4H2Y - chains A and D of the 4 polymer chains in the assembly; structure by X-ray diffraction, 2.10 A resolution.

# Chain A
Name: Amino acid--[acyl-carrier-protein] ligase 1
Source organism: Bradyrhizobium japonicum
Notes: EC 6.2.1.-
UniProtKB: chimeric construct of Q89VT8, Q7CWR3: residues 1-220 from Q89VT8 (AACL1_BRAJA) positions 1-220 (same numbers); residues 221-231 from Q7CWR3 positions 236-246 (UniProt number = residue number + 15); residues 232-326 from Q89VT8 (AACL1_BRAJA) positions 232-326 (same numbers)
Amino-acid sequence (346 residues; row label = number of the first residue in the row; numbers below 1 keep their minus sign (Met-19 is residue -19)):
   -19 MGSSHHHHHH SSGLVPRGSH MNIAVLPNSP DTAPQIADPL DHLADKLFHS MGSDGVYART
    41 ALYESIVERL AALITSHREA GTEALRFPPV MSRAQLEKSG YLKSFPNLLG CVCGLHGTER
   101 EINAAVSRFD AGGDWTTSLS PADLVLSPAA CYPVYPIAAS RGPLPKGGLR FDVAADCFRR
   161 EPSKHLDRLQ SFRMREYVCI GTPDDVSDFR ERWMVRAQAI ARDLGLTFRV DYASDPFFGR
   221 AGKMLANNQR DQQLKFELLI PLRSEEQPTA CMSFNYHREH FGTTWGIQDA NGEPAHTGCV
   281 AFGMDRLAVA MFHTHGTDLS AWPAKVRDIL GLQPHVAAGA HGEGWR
Disordered / not traced: -19 to 17, 313-326
Sequence notes: expression tag (-19 to 0)
Bound ions: Zn2+: Cys131, Glu176, Cys279; Mg2+: Glu237 (together with ATP)
Ligand contacts:
  - ATP (adenosine-5'-triphosphate): Arg159, Asp167, Arg168, Leu169, Phe172, Met174, Ser214, Asp215, Pro216, Lys235, Glu237, Ala250, Cys251, Met252, Ser253, Ala281, Gly283, Arg286
  - 4'-phosphopantetheine (PNS): Phe85, Tyr132, Asp215, Phe217, Leu225, Asn228, Gln229, Gln232, Leu234, Asn255, Tyr256, His257, Arg258, His260, Phe261, Cys279
Curated features (UniProtKB/Swiss-Prot):
  - binding site (Zn(2+)): Cys131, Glu176, Cys279
  - binding site (ATP): Arg159, Glu161, Arg168, Leu169, Lys235, Ala250 to Ser253, Arg286
  - binding site (an L-alpha-amino acid): Glu176

# Chain D
Name: Aminoacyl carrier protein
Source organism: Agrobacterium tumefaciens
UniProtKB: A9CHM9 (AACP_AGRT5); residues 1-83 here = UniProt positions 1-83
Amino-acid sequence (103 residues; each row starts with the number of its first residue; numbers below 1 keep their minus sign (Met-19 is residue -19)):
   -19 MGSSHHHHHH SSGLVPRGSH MNATIREILA KFGQLPTPVD TIADEADLYA AGLSSFASVQ
    41 LMLGIEEAFD IEFPDNLLNR KSFASIKAIE DTVKLILDGK EAA
Disordered / not traced: -19 to 1, 17-27, 76-83
Sequence notes: expression tag (-19 to 0)
Glycans and other covalent adducts: 4'-phosphopantetheine (PNS) linked to Ser35
Curated features (UniProtKB/Swiss-Prot):
  - modified residue: Ser35 (O-(pantetheine 4'-phosphoryl)serine)

# Chain A / chain D interface
Residue-residue contacts (13):
  Ser84(A) - Phe36(D)
  Met224(A) - Ser38(D)
  Met224(A) - Val39(D)  hydrophobic
  Met224(A) - Met42(D)  hydrophobic
  Met224(A) - Leu58(D)  hydrophobic
  Met224(A) - Asn59(D)
  Met224(A) - Phe63(D)  hydrophobic
  Leu225(A) - Val39(D)  hydrophobic
  Asn227(A) - Asp55(D)  hydrogen bond (side chain-backbone)
  Asn227(A) - Leu58(D)  hydrogen bond (side chain-backbone)
  Asn228(A) - Asn59(D)
  Asn228(A) - Arg60(D)  hydrogen bond (side chain-backbone)
  His260(A) - Phe36(D)
Other interface residues (no listed pair), chain A (12 interface residues in all): Lys83, Arg220, Ala221, Lys223, Asp231, Gln232
Other interface residues (no listed pair), chain D (11 interface residues in all): Ser35, Leu43

# Overview
12 residues of chain A and 11 residues of chain D are in contact, with 3 hydrogen bonds. Polar pairs include
Asn227(A)-Asp55(D), Asn227(A)-Leu58(D) and Asn228(A)-Arg60(D). Chain A binds ATP and 4'-phosphopantetheine.
Covalently linked 4'-phosphopantetheine: at Ser35(D).
Chain A is Amino acid--[acyl-carrier-protein] ligase 1 (Bradyrhizobium japonicum) and chain D is Aminoacyl
carrier protein (Agrobacterium tumefaciens); the structure, Crystal structure of engineered Bradyrhizobium
japonicum glycine:[carrier protein] ligase complexed with carrier protein from Agrobacterium tumefaciens ...,
was determined by X-ray diffraction together with 4H2S, 4H2T, 4H2U, 4H2V, 4H2W and 4H2X from the same study.
